Entry 1RUJ (X-ray diffraction, 3.00 A resolution); this record covers chains 3 and 4 of the 4 polymer chains in the assembly.

== Chain 3 ==
Protein: Rhinovirus 14
Source organism: Human rhinovirus 14
Notes: engineered mutation(s): S(1)223G
Reference sequence: P03303 (POLG_HRV14); residues 1-236 here correspond to UniProt positions 331-566 (UniProt number = residue number + 330)
Sequence (236 residues; each row starts with the number of its first residue):
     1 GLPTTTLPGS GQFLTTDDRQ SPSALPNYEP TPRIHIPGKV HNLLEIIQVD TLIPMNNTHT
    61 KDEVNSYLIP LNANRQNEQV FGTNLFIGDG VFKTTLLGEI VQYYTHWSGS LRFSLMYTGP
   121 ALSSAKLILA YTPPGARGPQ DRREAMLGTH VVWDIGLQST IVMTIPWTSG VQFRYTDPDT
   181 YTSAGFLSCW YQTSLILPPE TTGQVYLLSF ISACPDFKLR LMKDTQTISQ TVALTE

== Chain 4 ==
Protein: Rhinovirus 14
Source organism: Human rhinovirus 14
Notes: engineered mutation(s): S(1)223G
Reference sequence: P03303 (POLG_HRV14); residues 1-68 here = UniProt positions 1-68
Sequence (68 residues; numbered 1 to 68; the number before each row is that of its first residue):
     1 GAQVSTQKSG SHENQNILTN GSNQTFTVIN YYKDAASTSS AGQSLSMDPS KFTEPVKDLM
    61 LKGAPALN
Not modelled in the structure: 1-28

== Interface between chain 3 and chain 4 ==
Residue-residue contacts (32):
  D18(3) with S39(4); S40(4), hydrogen bond (side chain-backbone)
  R19(3) with S39(4)
  Q20(3) with I29(4), hydrogen bond (side chain-backbone); N30(4), hydrogen bond; Y31(4), hydrogen bond (side chain-backbone); Y32(4); S37(4)
  S21(3) with Y32(4); S37(4), hydrogen bond (backbone-side chain)
  P22(3) with Y32(4)
  S23(3) with D34(4); S37(4)
  P26(3) with D34(4)
  N27(3) with D34(4), hydrogen bond (backbone-side chain)
  G38(3) with F52(4)
  K39(3) with K51(4), hydrogen bond (backbone-side chain); F52(4)
  V40(3) with F52(4), hydrophobic
  H41(3) with S44(4); S46(4); M47(4)
  N42(3) with M47(4)
  E45(3) with M47(4); D48(4), hydrogen bond (side chain-backbone); P49(4)
  Q48(3) with T53(4)
  V49(3) with F52(4), hydrophobic; T53(4)
  Q158(3) with P65(4); A66(4), hydrogen bond (side chain-backbone); L67(4), hydrogen bond (side chain-backbone)
Interface residues without a listed pair, chain 3 (20 interface residues in all): L25, L44, L157
Interface residues without a listed pair, chain 4 (21 interface residues in all): T38, Q43

== Summary ==
20 residues of chain 3 face 21 of chain 4 across their interface; the contacts include 10 hydrogen bonds.
Polar contacts include D18(3)-S40(4), Q20(3)-I29(4) and Q20(3)-N30(4).
Chain 3 is Rhinovirus 14 and chain 4 is Rhinovirus 14, both from Human rhinovirus 14; the structure,
Rhinovirus 14 mutant with ser 1 223 replaced by gly (S1223G), was determined by X-ray diffraction together
with 1RUC, 1RUD, 1RUE, 1RUF, 1RUG, 1RUH and 1RUI from the same study.
